PDB entry 8IT0 | electron microscopy, 3.50 A resolution | chains E and G of the 8 polymer chains in the assembly

# Chain E
Protein: Piwi domain-containing protein
Source organism: Thermoflavifilum thermophilum
Reference sequence: A0A1I7NFD7 (A0A1I7NFD7_9BACT); residue numbers follow UniProt; this construct covers 1-507
Sequence (507 residues; numbered 1 to 507; the number before each row is that of its first residue):
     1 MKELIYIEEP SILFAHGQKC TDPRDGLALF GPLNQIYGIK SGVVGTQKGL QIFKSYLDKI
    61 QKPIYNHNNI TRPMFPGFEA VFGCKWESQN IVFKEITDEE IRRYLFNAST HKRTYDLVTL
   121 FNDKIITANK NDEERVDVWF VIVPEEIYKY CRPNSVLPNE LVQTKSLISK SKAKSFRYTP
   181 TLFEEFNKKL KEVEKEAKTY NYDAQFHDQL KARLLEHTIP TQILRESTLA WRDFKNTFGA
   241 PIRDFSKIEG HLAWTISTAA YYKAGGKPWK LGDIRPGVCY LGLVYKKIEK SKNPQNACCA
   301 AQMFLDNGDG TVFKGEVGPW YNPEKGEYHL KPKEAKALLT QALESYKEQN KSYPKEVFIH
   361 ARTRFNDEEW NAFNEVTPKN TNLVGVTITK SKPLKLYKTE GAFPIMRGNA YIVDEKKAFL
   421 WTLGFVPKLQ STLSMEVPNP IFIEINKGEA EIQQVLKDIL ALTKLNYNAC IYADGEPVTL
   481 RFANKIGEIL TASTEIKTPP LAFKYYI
Unresolved in the structure: 158-199

# Chain G
Molecule: 21-nt RNA strand
Sequence (21 nucleotides; row label = number of the first residue in the row):
     1 UGAGGUAGUA GGUUGUAUAG U

# How chain E and chain G interact
Contacting residue pairs (14; chain E residue first):
  Glu324(E) with U9(G), sugar contact; A10(G), phosphate contact
  Lys325(E) with A10(G), salt bridge to the phosphate; G11(G), salt bridge to the phosphate
  Gly326(E) with A10(G), hydrogen bond to the phosphate
  Glu327(E) with A10(G), sugar contact
  Lys390(E) with G2(G), sugar contact; A3(G), salt bridge to the phosphate
  Leu423(E) with G2(G), phosphate contact
  Met435(E) with G2(G), sugar contact; A3(G), phosphate contact
  Val437(E) with A3(G), phosphate contact
  Asn439(E) with A3(G), hydrogen bond to the phosphate
  Asp474(E) with U1(G), phosphate contact
Other interface residues (no listed pair), chain E (13 interface residues in all): Pro323, Lys395, Ser434
Other interface residues (no listed pair), chain G (7 interface residues in all): G4

# In short
13 residues of chain E face 7 of chain G across their interface, with 2 hydrogen bonds and 3 salt bridges.
Among the polar pairs are Gly326(E)-A10(G), Asn439(E)-A3(G) and Lys325(E)-A10(G).
Here chain E is Piwi domain-containing protein (Thermoflavifilum thermophilum) and chain G is a 21-nt RNA
strand. Entry 8IT0 (Cryo-EM structure of Crt-SPARTA-gRNA-tDNA dimer (conformation-2)) was determined by
electron microscopy (same publication as 8IT1, 8ISY, 8ISZ and 8K9G).
